Entry 6C7X (X-ray diffraction, 1.50 A resolution); this record covers chain A.

# Chain A
Name: Carbonic anhydrase 2
Organism: Homo sapiens
Notes: EC 4.2.1.1
Reference sequence: P00918 (CAH2_HUMAN); the author numbering skips numbers that UniProt does not, so the offset changes along the chain: 1-125 = UniProt 1-125; 127-261 = UniProt 126-260
Amino-acid sequence (260 residues; each row starts with the number of its first residue; note: 1 number in that range is skipped by the numbering (no residue carries it; nothing is unmodelled there)):
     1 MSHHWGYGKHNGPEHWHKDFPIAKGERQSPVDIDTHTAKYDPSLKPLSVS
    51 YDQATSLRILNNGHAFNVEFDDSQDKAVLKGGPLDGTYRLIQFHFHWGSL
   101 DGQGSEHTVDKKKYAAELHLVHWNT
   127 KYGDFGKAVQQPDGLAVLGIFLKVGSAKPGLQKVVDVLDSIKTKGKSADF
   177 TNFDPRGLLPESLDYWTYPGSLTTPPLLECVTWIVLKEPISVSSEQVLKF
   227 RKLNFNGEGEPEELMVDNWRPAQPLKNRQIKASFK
Not modelled in the structure: 1
Ion coordination: Zn2+: H94, H96, H119 (together with 2-chloro-5'-O-sulfamoyladenosine)
Small-molecule neighbours: 2-chloro-5'-O-sulfamoyladenosine (EO7): N67, Q92, H94, H96, E106, H119, V121, F131, V135, V143, S197, L198, T199, T200, P201, P202, W209
From the paper describing this entry:
  - binding site for 2-chloro-5'-O-sulfamoyladenosine: Q92, F131, V135
  - conformationally variable residues (side-chain flip): Q92

# In short
Bound to chain A: 2-chloro-5'-O-sulfamoyladenosine. H94, H96 and H119 form the Zn2+ site. The paper reports a
binding site for 2-chloro-5'-O-sulfamoyladenosine at Q92, F131 and V135; conformational variability at Q92.
Chain A is Carbonic anhydrase 2 (Homo sapiens); the structure, Carbonic anhydrase 2 in complex with
2-chloro-5'-O-sulfamoyladenosine, was determined by X-ray diffraction together with 6C7W from the same study.
